Entry 1K6N (X-ray diffraction, 3.10 A resolution); this record covers chains L and H of the 3 polymer chains in the assembly.

# Chain L
Name: Photosynthetic reaction center L subunit
Organism: Rhodobacter sphaeroides
Reference sequence: P02954 (RCEL_RHOSH); residues 1-281 here = UniProt positions 1-281
Chain sequence (281 residues; numbered 1 to 281; the number before each row is that of its first residue):
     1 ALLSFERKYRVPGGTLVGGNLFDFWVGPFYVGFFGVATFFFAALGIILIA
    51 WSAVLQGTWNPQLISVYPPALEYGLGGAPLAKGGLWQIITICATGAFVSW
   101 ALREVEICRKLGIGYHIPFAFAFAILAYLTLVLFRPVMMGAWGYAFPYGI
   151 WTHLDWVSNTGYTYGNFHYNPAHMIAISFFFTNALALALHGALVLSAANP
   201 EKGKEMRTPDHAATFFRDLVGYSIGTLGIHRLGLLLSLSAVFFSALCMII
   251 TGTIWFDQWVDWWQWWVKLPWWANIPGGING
Sequence notes: engineered mutation Ala212 (Glu in P02954), Ala213 (Asp in P02954)
Metal / ion sites: bacteriochlorophyll a Mg site 1 near His153 (its only coordinating residue here); bacteriochlorophyll a Mg site 2 near His173 (its only coordinating residue here); Fe ion: His190, His230 (shared with 3 residues of chain M)
Small-molecule neighbours:
  - bacteriochlorophyll a (BCL), molecule 1: Ile46, Tyr128, Leu131, Phe146, Ile150, His153, Leu154, Trp156, Val157
  - bacteriochlorophyll a (BCL), molecule 2: Phe97, Phe121, Ala124, Ile125, Ala127, Tyr128, Leu131, Trp156, Val157, Ser158, Thr160, Gly161, Tyr162, Asn166, Phe167, His168, His173, Ala176, Ile177, Phe180, Phe181, Val241, Ser244, Ala245, Cys247, Met248
  - bacteriochlorophyll a (BCL), molecule 3: Val157, Tyr162, His168, Phe181
  - bacteriochlorophyll a (BCL), molecule 4: His168, His173, Met174, Ile177, Ser178, Phe181, Thr182, Leu185
  - bacteriopheophytin a (BPH), molecule 1: Phe41, Ala42, Gly45, Ile49, Ile89, Cys92, Ala93, Ala96, Phe97, Trp100, Glu104, Ile117, Ala120, Phe121, Phe123, Ala124, Tyr128, Phe146, Tyr148, Gly149, Ile150, His153, Phe180, Ser237, Leu238, Val241
  - bacteriopheophytin a (BPH), molecule 2: Phe181, Ala184, Leu185, Ala188, Leu189, Phe216, Leu219, Val220
  - ubiquinone-10 (U10), molecule 1: Phe29, Val31, Gly35, Thr38, Phe39, Trp100, Arg103
  - ubiquinone-10 (U10), molecule 2: Ile175, Ser178, Phe179, Thr182, Leu185, Ala186, Leu189, His190, Leu193, Val194, Ala212, Ala213, Phe216, Val220, Tyr222, Ser223, Ile224, Gly225, Thr226, Ile229, Leu232, Leu246

# Chain H
Name: Photosynthetic reaction center H subunit
Organism: Rhodobacter sphaeroides
Reference sequence: P11846 (RCEH_RHOSH); residues 1-260 here = UniProt positions 1-260
Chain sequence (260 residues; row label = number of the first residue in the row):
     1 MVGVTAFGNFDLASLAIYSFWIFLAGLIYYLQTENMREGYPLENEDGTPA
    51 ANQGPFPLPKPKTFILPHGRGTLTVPGPESEDRPIALARTAVSEGFPHAP
   101 TGDPMKDGVGPASWVARRDLPELDGHGHNKIKPMKAAAGFHVSAGKNPIG
   151 LPVRGCDLEIAGKVVDIWVDIPEQMARFLEVELKDGSTRLLPMQMVKVQS
   201 NRVHVNALSSDLFAGIPTIKSPTEVTLLEEDKICGYVAGGLMYAAPKRKS
   251 VVAAMLAEYA
Unresolved in the structure: 1-10, 251-260

# How chain L and chain H interact
Pairs across the interface (62):
  Ala1(L) with Leu42(H); Glu43(H); Ala50(H)
  Leu2(L) with Leu42(H); Glu43(H), hydrogen bond (backbone-backbone)
  Leu3(L) with Gly39(H); Tyr40(H), hydrophobic; Leu42(H), hydrophobic
  Ser4(L) with Gly39(H), hydrogen bond (backbone-backbone); Glu43(H); Glu79(H); Glu81(H)
  Phe5(L) with Gly39(H); Glu81(H)
  Arg7(L) with Glu45(H); Leu87(H); Arg89(H); His98(H), hydrogen bond
  Lys8(L) with Glu81(H), salt bridge; Arg83(H); Ile85(H); Leu87(H); Val109(H); Gly110(H), hydrogen bond (backbone-backbone); Ser113(H); Trp114(H)
  Tyr9(L) with Gly110(H); Ser113(H)
  Arg10(L) with Pro97(H); His98(H), hydrogen bond (backbone-backbone)
  Val11(L) with Pro97(H); His98(H); Gly110(H); Pro111(H); Tyr243(H)
  Pro12(L) with Pro97(H); His98(H); Met242(H)
  Asp23(L) with Pro97(H)
  Phe24(L) with Gly95(H); Phe96(H), hydrophobic
  Trp25(L) with Gly95(H), hydrogen bond (backbone-backbone)
  Arg109(L) with Met242(H)
  Lys110(L) with Pro111(H); Met242(H)
  Leu111(L) with Pro111(H)
  Gly112(L) with Pro111(H)
  Ala198(L) with Phe64(H)
  Asn199(L) with Lys62(H), hydrogen bond
  Gly203(L) with Ile65(H)
  Lys204(L) with Ile65(H)
  Glu205(L) with Ile65(H); Pro67(H)
  Met206(L) with Phe64(H), hydrophobic; Ile65(H), hydrogen bond (backbone-backbone); Pro67(H)
  Thr208(L) with Gly125(H)
  Asp210(L) with Asp124(H); Gly125(H), hydrogen bond (side chain-backbone); Pro172(H)
  Gly225(L) with Glu173(H)
  Thr226(L) with Glu173(H), hydrogen bond (backbone-side chain)
Also at the interface, not in a pair above, chain L (32 interface residues in all): Gly13, Gly14, Pro209, Leu227
Also at the interface, not in a pair above, chain H (43 interface residues in all): Pro41, Leu66, His68, Ala88, Ala99, Pro100, Gly108, Val115, Glu122, Met175, Ala238, Leu241

# Summary
The interface between chain L and chain H involves 32 residues on one side and 43 on the other; the contacts
include 10 hydrogen bonds and 1 salt bridge. Polar pairs include Lys8(L)-Glu81(H), Arg7(L)-His98(H) and
Asn199(L)-Lys62(H).
Chain L is Photosynthetic reaction center L subunit and chain H is Photosynthetic reaction center H subunit,
both from Rhodobacter sphaeroides; the structure, E(L212)A,D(L213)A Double Mutant Structure of Photosynthetic
Reaction Center from Rhodobacter Sphaeroides, was determined by X-ray diffraction (same publication as 1K6L).
